PDB entry 3RJ3 | X-ray diffraction, 2.35 A resolution | chains A and D

== Chain A ==
Name: Complement C3d fragment
Source organism: Homo sapiens
UniProtKB: P01024 (CO3_HUMAN); residues 3-310 here correspond to UniProt positions 996-1303 (UniProt number = residue number + 993)
Chain sequence (317 residues; numbered -6 to 310; the number before each row is that of its first residue; numbers below 1 keep their minus sign (Gly-6 is residue -6)):
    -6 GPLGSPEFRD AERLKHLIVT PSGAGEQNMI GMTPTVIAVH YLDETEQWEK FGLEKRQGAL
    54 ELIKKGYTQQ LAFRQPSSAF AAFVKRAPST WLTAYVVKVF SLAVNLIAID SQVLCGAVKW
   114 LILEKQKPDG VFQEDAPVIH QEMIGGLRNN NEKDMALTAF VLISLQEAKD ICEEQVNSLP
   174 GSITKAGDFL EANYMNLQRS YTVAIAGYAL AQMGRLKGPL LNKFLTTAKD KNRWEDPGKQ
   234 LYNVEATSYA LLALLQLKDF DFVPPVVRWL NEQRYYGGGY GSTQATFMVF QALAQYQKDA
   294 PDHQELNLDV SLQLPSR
Disordered / not traced: -6 to 2, 295-310
Sequence notes: expression tag (-6 to 2); conflict Ala17 (Cys1010 in P01024)
Disulfide bonds: Cys108-Cys165
Swiss-Prot annotation at these positions:
  - site: Arg310 (Cleavage)

== Chain D ==
Name: Complement Factor H-related protein 1
Source organism: Homo sapiens
UniProtKB: Q03591 (FHR1_HUMAN); residues 1107-1231 here correspond to UniProt positions 206-330 (UniProt number = residue number - 901)
Chain sequence (129 residues; each row starts with the number of its first residue):
  1103 EAEFGKCGPP PPIDNGDITS FPLSVYAPAS SVEYQCQNLY QLEGNKRITC RNGQWSEPPK
  1163 CLHPCVISRE IMENYNIALR WTAKQKLYLR TGESVEFVCK RGYRLSSRSH TLRTTCWDGK
  1223 LEYPTCAKR
Disordered / not traced: 1103-1106
Sequence notes: expression tag (1103-1106)
Disulfide bonds: Cys1138-Cys1163, Cys1167-Cys1218, Cys1201-Cys1228

== How chain A and chain D interact ==
Residue-residue contacts (36):
  Lys8(A) with Val1168(D)
  His9(A) with Ser1170(D); Glu1172(D); Ile1173(D)
  Val12(A) with Ile1173(D), hydrophobic; Tyr1177(D)
  Thr13(A) with Tyr1177(D), hydrogen bond (backbone-side chain); Lys1222(D), hydrogen bond
  Pro14(A) with Tyr1177(D)
  Ser15(A) with Arg1210(D), hydrogen bond (side chain-backbone); Ser1211(D); Thr1227(D), hydrogen bond
  Gly16(A) with Ser1208(D); Arg1210(D), hydrogen bond (backbone-backbone); Thr1227(D), hydrogen bond (backbone-side chain)
  Gln20(A) with Asn1178(D); Ser1208(D); Thr1227(D); Cys1228(D), hydrogen bond (side chain-backbone); Ala1229(D)
  Ile23(A) with Asn1176(D)
  Gly24(A) with Tyr1177(D)
  Leu55(A) with Lys1222(D)
  Phe66(A) with Arg1210(D)
  Phe76(A) with Arg1210(D)
  Ile132(A) with Lys1230(D), hydrogen bond (backbone-side chain)
  His133(A) with Ala1229(D); Lys1230(D), hydrogen bond (side chain-backbone)
  Gly272(A) with Glu1172(D), hydrogen bond (backbone-backbone); Glu1175(D); Asn1176(D)
  Tyr273(A) with Glu1175(D); Asn1176(D); Asn1178(D); Tyr1205(D)
  Ser275(A) with Asn1176(D)
Interface residues without a listed pair, chain A (25 interface residues in all): Ile11, Ala17, Lys58, Glu135, Gly270, Gly271, Gly274
Interface residues without a listed pair, chain D (21 interface residues in all): Ser1209, His1212, Glu1224, Tyr1225

== Overview ==
The interface between chain A and chain D involves 25 residues on one side and 21 on the other; the contacts
include 10 hydrogen bonds. Polar contacts include Thr13(A)-Tyr1177(D), Thr13(A)-Lys1222(D) and
Ser15(A)-Arg1210(D).
Chain A is Complement C3d fragment and chain D is Complement Factor H-related protein 1, both from Homo
sapiens; the structure, Complement components factor H CCP19-20 (S1191L mutant) and C3D in complex, was
determined by X-ray diffraction.
